Entry 7O0M (X-ray diffraction, 2.39 A resolution); this record covers chains A and B.

[Chain A]
Name: N6-adenosine-methyltransferase catalytic subunit
From: Homo sapiens
Notes: EC 2.1.1.348
UniProtKB: Q86U44 (MTA70_HUMAN); residues 354-580 here = UniProt positions 354-580
Amino-acid sequence (246 residues; each row starts with the number of its first residue):
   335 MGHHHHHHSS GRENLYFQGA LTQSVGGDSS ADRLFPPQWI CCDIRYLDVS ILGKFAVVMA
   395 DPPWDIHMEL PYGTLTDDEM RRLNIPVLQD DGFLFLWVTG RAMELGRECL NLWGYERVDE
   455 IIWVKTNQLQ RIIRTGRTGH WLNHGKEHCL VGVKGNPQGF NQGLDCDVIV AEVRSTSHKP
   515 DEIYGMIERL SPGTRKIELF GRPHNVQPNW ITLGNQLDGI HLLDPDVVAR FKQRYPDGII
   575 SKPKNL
Disordered / not traced: 335-367, 401-406, 468-472, 575-580
Sequence notes: initiating methionine (335); expression tag (336-353)
Curated features (UniProtKB/Swiss-Prot):
  - region: P396 to T410 (Gate loop 1), E450 to E454 (Interaction with METTL14), Q462 to G479 (Interphase loop), Q464 to K480 (Interaction with METTL14), R465 to H478 (Positively charged region required for RNA-binding), V507 to D515 (Gate loop 2)
  - binding site (S-adenosyl-L-methionine): D377, I378, D395, K513, R536 to N539, N549, Q550
  - site (Interaction with METTL14): E438, R441
  - natural variant: Y406 (Y406C: Found in patients with large intestine cancer; uncertain significance)
  - mutagenesis: D377 (D377A: Abolishes methyltransferase activity), D395 to W398 (Loss of function. Abolishes ability to regulate primary miRNA processing. Does not affect ability to promote mRNA translation. Abolishes formation of m6A at DNA damage sites), D395 (D395A: Abolishes methyltransferase activity), Y406 (Y406A: Strong reduction in methyltransferase activity), Q462 to G479 (Impaired RNA-binding and methyltransferase activities), W475 (W475A: Decreased methyltransferase activity), N477 (N477A: Decreased methyltransferase activity), E532 (E532A: Abolishes methyltransferase activity), R536 (R536A: Slight reduction in methyltransferase activity), H538 (H538A: Slight reduction in methyltransferase activity), N539 (N539A: Abolishes methyltransferase activity), N549 (N549A: Slight reduction in methyltransferase activity. Strong reduction in methyltransferase activity; when associated with A-550), 1 further mutagenesis entry in UniProt
Small-molecule neighbours: UXT (4-[4-[(4,4-dimethylpiperidin-1-yl)methyl]phenyl]-9-[6-[(phenylmethyl)amino]pyrimidin-4-yl]-1,4,9-triazaspiro[5.5]undecan-2-one): C376, D377, I378, R379, D395, P396, P397, G407, T408, L409, W431, W457, E481, S511, H512, K513, F534, G535, R536, G548, N549, Q550

[Chain B]
Name: N6-adenosine-methyltransferase non-catalytic subunit
From: Homo sapiens
UniProtKB: Q9HCE5 (MET14_HUMAN); residue numbers follow UniProt; this construct covers 107-395
Amino-acid sequence (290 residues; each row starts with the number of its first residue):
   106 MLKGTQSLNP HNDYCQHFVD TGHRPQNFIR DVGLADRFEE YPKLRELIRL KDELIAKSNT
   166 PPMYLQADIE AFDIRELTPK FDVILLEPPL EEYYRETGIT ANEKCWTWDD IMKLEIDEIA
   226 APRSFIFLWC GSGEGLDLGR VCLRKWGYRR CEDICWIKTN KNNPGKTKTL DPKAVFQRTK
   286 EHCLMGIKGT VKRSTDGDFI HANVDIDLII TEEPEIGNIE KPVEIFHIIE HFCLGRRRLH
   346 LFGRDSTIRP GWLTVGPTLT NSNYNAETYA SYFSAPNSYL TGCTEEIERL
Disordered / not traced: 106-118, 138-149, 202-208, 270-272, 296-308, 394-395
Sequence notes: initiating methionine (106)
Curated features (UniProtKB/Swiss-Prot):
  - region: R135, D136 (Interaction with METTL3), S237, G238 (Interaction with METTL3), R245 to R254 (Positively charged region required for RNA-binding), R255 to D258 (Interaction with METTL3), K278 to H287 (Interaction with METTL3), K297, R298 (Positively charged region required for RNA-binding), N308 to D312 (Interaction with METTL3)
  - site (Interaction with METTL3): Y146, D242, R245, R298
  - mutagenesis: D173 (D173A: Little or no effect on S-adenosyl-L-methionine-binding or methyltransferase activity; when associated with A-192), E192 (E192A: Little or no effect on methyltransferase activity. Little or no effect on S-adenosyl-L-methionine-binding or methyltransferase activity; when associated with A-173), Y198 (Y198A: Does not affect methyltransferase activity of the heterodimer complex formed with METTL3), R245 (R245E: Reduced RNA-binding. Reduced RNA-binding; when associated with E-255), R254 to R255 (Strongly reduced methyltransferase activity of the heterodimer complex formed with METTL3), R255 (R255E: Reduced RNA-binding; when associated with E-245), K297 to R298 (Reduced RNA-binding), R298 (R298P: Strongly decreased methyltransferase activity of the heterodimer complex formed with METTL3, probably due to reduced RNA-binding), D312 (D312A: Decreased methyltransferase activity of the heterodimer complex formed with METTL3), C338 (C338A: Does not affect methyltransferase activity of the heterodimer complex formed with METTL3), P362 to T363 (Little or no effect on methyltransferase activity of the heterodimer complex formed with METTL3)
Disulfides: C338-C388

[How chain A and chain B interact]
Pairs across the interface - 94 pairs, chain A then chain B:
  F427(A) with V280(B), hydrophobic
  F429(A) with F281(B), hydrophobic
  G434(A) with R255(B), hydrogen bond (backbone-side chain)
  M437(A) with R245(B), hydrogen bond; R255(B); D258(B)
  E438(A) with R245(B), salt bridge; R249(B); R255(B), salt bridge
  R441(A) with L241(B); D242(B), salt bridge; R245(B)
  E450(A) with K278(B), salt bridge
  R451(A) with G238(B), hydrogen bond (side chain-backbone); L241(B); D242(B), salt bridge
  V452(A) with K278(B); R283(B), hydrogen bond (backbone-side chain)
  D453(A) with A279(B); V280(B), hydrogen bond (side chain-backbone); F281(B), hydrogen bond (side chain-backbone); R283(B), salt bridge
  E454(A) with L241(B); K285(B), hydrogen bond (backbone-side chain); H287(B)
  I455(A) with F281(B), hydrophobic
  I456(A) with C260(B), hydrophobic; I262(B), hydrophobic; K285(B)
  V458(A) with I134(B), hydrophobic; I262(B), hydrophobic; L313(B), hydrophobic
  Q464(A) with Y119(B); F133(B); I134(B); R135(B), hydrogen bond (backbone-backbone)
  I466(A) with I134(B), hydrophobic; I315(B), hydrophobic
  G473(A) with E257(B)
  H474(A) with E257(B)
  W475(A) with F230(B), hydrophobic; C256(B); E257(B), hydrogen bond (backbone-side chain); I292(B), hydrophobic; F337(B); L339(B), hydrophobic
  L476(A) with E257(B), hydrogen bond (backbone-side chain); I259(B), hydrophobic; D310(B); I311(B); D312(B); F337(B), hydrophobic
  N477(A) with D310(B), hydrogen bond (backbone-backbone); I311(B); D312(B), hydrogen bond (backbone-backbone)
  H478(A) with E257(B), salt bridge; D312(B)
  G479(A) with I311(B); D312(B), hydrogen bond (backbone-side chain)
  K480(A) with D258(B), hydrogen bond (side chain-backbone); C260(B); D312(B), salt bridge; L313(B)
  H482(A) with D258(B), salt bridge; H287(B)
  Q496(A) with A279(B); V280(B)
  G497(A) with V280(B), hydrogen bond (backbone-backbone); Q282(B)
  L498(A) with F123(B)
  D499(A) with C120(B); F281(B); Q282(B), hydrogen bond (backbone-backbone)
  C500(A) with F123(B); P130(B); Q282(B); T284(B)
  D501(A) with Q282(B), hydrogen bond (backbone-backbone); R283(B); T284(B), hydrogen bond (side chain-backbone); K285(B), salt bridge
  V502(A) with P130(B); Q131(B); T284(B)
  I503(A) with C120(B), hydrophobic
  V504(A) with Y119(B); P130(B); Q131(B)
  E516(A) with C120(B)
  M520(A) with C120(B), hydrophobic; F281(B), hydrophobic
  R523(A) with C120(B); Q121(B)
  L524(A) with V280(B), hydrophobic
Other interface residues (no listed pair), chain A (43 interface residues in all): R435, L463, R465, I467, V485
Other interface residues (no listed pair), chain B (43 interface residues in all): V124, E239, M290, I333

[Overview]
Chain A and chain B each contribute 43 residues to their interface; the contacts include 18 hydrogen bonds and
10 salt bridges. Among the polar pairs are E438(A)-R245(B), E438(A)-R255(B) and R441(A)-D242(B). Ligands of
chain A: compound UXT.
Here chain A is N6-adenosine-methyltransferase catalytic subunit and chain B is N6-adenosine-methyltransferase
non-catalytic subunit, both from Homo sapiens. Entry 7O0M (Crystal structure of the human METTL3-METTL14
complex bound to Compound 9 (ADO_AD_023)) was determined by X-ray diffraction.
